4UNX - chains C and D of the 6 polymer chains in the assembly; structure by X-ray diffraction, 3.20 A resolution.

Chain C:
Molecule: H3 haemagglutinin HA1 chain
From: Influenza A virus (A/EQ/NEWMARKET/93/(H3N8))
Reference sequence: Q82847 (Q82847_9INFA); residues 7-329 here correspond to UniProt positions 22-344 (UniProt number = residue number + 15)
Amino-acid sequence (323 residues; each row starts with the number of its first residue):
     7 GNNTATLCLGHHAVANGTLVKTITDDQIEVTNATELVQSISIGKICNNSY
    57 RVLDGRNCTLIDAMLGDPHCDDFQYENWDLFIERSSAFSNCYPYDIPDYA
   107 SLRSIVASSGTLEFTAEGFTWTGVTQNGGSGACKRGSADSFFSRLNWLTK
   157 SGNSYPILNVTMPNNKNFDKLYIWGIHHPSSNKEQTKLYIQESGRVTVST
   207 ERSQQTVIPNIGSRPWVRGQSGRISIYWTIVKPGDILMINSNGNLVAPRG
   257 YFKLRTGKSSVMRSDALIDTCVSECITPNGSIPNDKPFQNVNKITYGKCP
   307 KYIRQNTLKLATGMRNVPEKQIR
Unresolved in the structure: 7, 327-329
Disulfide bonds: Cys52-Cys277, Cys64-Cys76, Cys97-Cys139, Cys281-Cys305
Small-molecule neighbours:
  - N-acetylglucosamine (NAG; 2-acetamido-2-deoxy-beta-D-glucopyranose), molecule 1: Asn38, Ala39, Thr318
  - N-acetylglucosamine (NAG), molecule 2: Arg62, Asn63, Ser92
  - N-acetyl-alpha-neuraminic acid (SIA): Tyr98, Gly135, Ser136, Gly137, Ala138, Trp153, His183, His184, Pro185, Ser186, Glu190, Leu194, Gly225, Gln226
From the paper describing this entry:
  - binding site for beta-D-galactopyranose: Gln226
  - specificity-determining residues: Trp222

Chain D:
Molecule: H3 haemagglutinin HA2 chain
From: Influenza A virus (A/EQ/NEWMARKET/93/(H3N8))
Amino-acid sequence (173 residues; numbered 1 to 173; the number before each row is that of its first residue):
     1 GIFGAIAGFIENGWEGMVDGWYGFRYQNSEGTGQAADLKSTQAAIDQING
    51 KLNRVIERTNEKFHQIEKEFSEVEGRIQDLEKYVEDTKIDLWSYNAELLV
   101 ALENQHTIDLTDAEMNKLFEKTRRQLRENAEDMGGGCFKIYHKCDNACIG
   151 SIRNGTYDHYIYRDEALNNRFQI
Unresolved in the structure: 173
Disulfide bonds: Cys144-Cys148
From the paper describing this entry:
  - post-translational modification sites: Asn154 (proposed by the authors, not directly observed)

How chain C and chain D interact:
Inter-chain disulfides: Cys14(C)-Cys137(D)
Pairs across the interface (136):
  Asn8(C) - Ser29(D)
  Asn8(C) - Lys143(D)
  Asn9(C) - Tyr141(D)
  Asn9(C) - His142(D)  hydrogen bond (backbone-backbone)
  Asn9(C) - Lys143(D)
  Asn9(C) - Glu165(D)
  Asn9(C) - Asn169(D)
  Thr10(C) - Ile140(D)
  Thr10(C) - His142(D)
  Ala11(C) - Gln27(D)
  Ala11(C) - Lys139(D)
  Ala11(C) - Ile140(D)  hydrogen bond (backbone-backbone)
  Ala11(C) - His142(D)
  Thr12(C) - Arg25(D)
  Thr12(C) - Tyr26(D)
  Thr12(C) - Gln27(D)  hydrogen bond (backbone-backbone)
  Thr12(C) - Phe138(D)
  Thr12(C) - Lys139(D)  hydrogen bond
  Leu13(C) - Phe24(D)  hydrophobic
  Leu13(C) - Arg25(D)
  Leu13(C) - Tyr26(D)  hydrophobic
  Leu13(C) - Thr122(D)
  Leu13(C) - Cys137(D)
  Leu13(C) - Phe138(D)  hydrogen bond (backbone-backbone)
  Leu13(C) - Ile149(D)  hydrophobic
  Leu13(C) - Ile152(D)  hydrophobic
  Cys14(C) - Phe24(D)
  Cys14(C) - Arg25(D)  hydrogen bond (backbone-backbone)
  Cys14(C) - Gly136(D)
  Cys14(C) - Cys137(D)  disulfide
  Leu15(C) - Ile10(D)
  Leu15(C) - Trp14(D)
  Leu15(C) - Gly23(D)
  Leu15(C) - Phe24(D)  hydrophobic
  Leu15(C) - Met115(D)  hydrophobic
  Leu15(C) - Leu118(D)
  Leu15(C) - Phe119(D)  hydrophobic
  Leu15(C) - Thr122(D)
  Leu15(C) - Gly136(D)  hydrogen bond (backbone-backbone)
  Leu15(C) - Phe138(D)  hydrophobic
  Gly16(C) - Trp14(D)
  Gly16(C) - Tyr22(D)
  Gly16(C) - Gly23(D)  hydrogen bond (backbone-backbone)
  Gly16(C) - Met115(D)
  His17(C) - Ile6(D)
  His17(C) - Ile10(D)
  His17(C) - Asn12(D)
  His17(C) - Gly13(D)
  His17(C) - Trp14(D)  hydrogen bond (backbone-backbone)
  His17(C) - Trp21(D)
  His17(C) - Met115(D)
  His18(C) - Trp14(D)
  His18(C) - Met17(D)
  His18(C) - Gly20(D)
  His18(C) - Trp21(D)  hydrogen bond (backbone-backbone)
  Ala19(C) - Trp14(D)  hydrogen bond (backbone-backbone)
  Ala19(C) - Glu15(D)
  Val26(C) - Asn104(D)
  Lys27(C) - Glu97(D)
  Lys27(C) - Val100(D)
  Lys27(C) - Ala101(D)
  Lys27(C) - Asn104(D)  hydrogen bond (backbone-side chain)
  Thr28(C) - Ala101(D)
  Thr28(C) - Asn104(D)
  Thr28(C) - Gln105(D)
  Ile29(C) - Ala101(D)
  Ile29(C) - Leu102(D)  hydrophobic
  Ile29(C) - Gln105(D)
  Thr30(C) - Gln105(D)  hydrogen bond
  Leu42(C) - Val55(D)  hydrophobic
  Leu42(C) - Val100(D)  hydrophobic
  Tyr56(C) - Glu61(D)  hydrogen bond
  Arg109(C) - Glu67(D)  salt bridge
  Ser110(C) - His64(D)  hydrogen bond
  Ala113(C) - His64(D)
  Lys264(C) - Phe63(D)
  Ser265(C) - His64(D)
  Ser266(C) - His64(D)  hydrogen bond
  Arg269(C) - Glu67(D)  salt bridge
  Arg269(C) - Glu69(D)
  Asn290(C) - Thr59(D)
  Asp291(C) - Ile56(D)
  Lys292(C) - Thr59(D)
  Pro293(C) - Val55(D)
  Phe294(C) - Ala96(D)  hydrophobic
  Lys299(C) - Lys68(D)  hydrogen bond (backbone-side chain)
  Ile300(C) - Lys68(D)
  Ile300(C) - Glu69(D)
  Thr301(C) - Gln65(D)
  Tyr302(C) - Phe63(D)
  Gly303(C) - Asn60(D)
  Gly303(C) - Glu61(D)
  Gly303(C) - Lys62(D)  hydrogen bond (backbone-backbone)
  Lys304(C) - Thr59(D)
  Lys304(C) - Asn60(D)
  Lys304(C) - Glu61(D)
  Cys305(C) - Thr59(D)
  Cys305(C) - Asn60(D)  hydrogen bond (backbone-backbone)
  Lys307(C) - Asn60(D)
  Lys307(C) - Trp92(D)
  Tyr308(C) - Ile89(D)  hydrophobic
  Ile309(C) - Trp92(D)
  Ile309(C) - Ser93(D)
  Ile309(C) - Ala96(D)  hydrophobic
  Arg310(C) - Asp86(D)  salt bridge
  Arg310(C) - Ile89(D)
  Arg310(C) - Asp90(D)  salt bridge
  Arg310(C) - Ser93(D)  hydrogen bond (backbone-side chain)
  Gln311(C) - Ser93(D)  hydrogen bond (side chain-backbone)
  Gln311(C) - Glu97(D)  hydrogen bond
  Leu314(C) - Ala96(D)  hydrophobic
  Leu314(C) - Glu97(D)
  Lys315(C) - Val100(D)
  Lys315(C) - Asn104(D)  hydrogen bond (backbone-side chain)
  Leu316(C) - Glu103(D)
  Leu316(C) - Asn104(D)
  Ala317(C) - Asn104(D)  hydrogen bond (backbone-side chain)
  Ala317(C) - Thr107(D)
  Thr318(C) - Trp21(D)
  Thr318(C) - Ile48(D)
  Thr318(C) - Leu52(D)
  Gly319(C) - Trp21(D)
  Met320(C) - Ile6(D)  hydrophobic
  Met320(C) - Trp21(D)  hydrophobic
  Met320(C) - Tyr22(D)
  Met320(C) - Thr111(D)
  Arg321(C) - Ile6(D)
  Val323(C) - Ala7(D)  hydrophobic
  Val323(C) - Asn12(D)
  Val323(C) - Gly13(D)  hydrogen bond (backbone-backbone)
  Pro324(C) - Asn12(D)
  Pro324(C) - Glu15(D)
  Glu325(C) - Asn12(D)
  Glu325(C) - Gly13(D)
  Glu325(C) - Trp14(D)
  Glu325(C) - Glu15(D)  hydrogen bond (side chain-backbone)
Other interface residues (no listed pair), chain C (62 interface residues in all): Val20, Val36, Thr40, Ser114, Val267, Asn298, Pro306, Lys326
Other interface residues (no listed pair), chain D (69 interface residues in all): Gly16, Asn28, Glu85, Leu99, Ile108, Met133, Cys144

Summary:
The interface between chain C and chain D involves 62 residues on one side and 69 on the other, with 1
disulfide bond, 26 hydrogen bonds and 4 salt bridges. Polar pairs include Arg109(C)-Glu67(D),
Arg269(C)-Glu67(D) and Arg310(C)-Asp86(D). The paper reports a binding site for beta-D-galactopyranose at
Gln226(C); the specificity determinant Trp222(C).
Chain C is H3 haemagglutinin HA1 chain and chain D is H3 haemagglutinin HA2 chain, both from Influenza A virus
(A/EQ/NEWMARKET/93/(H3N8)); the structure, Structure of the A_Equine_Newmarket_2_93 H3 haemagglutinin in
complex with 3SLN, was determined by X-ray diffraction, deposited together with 4UNW, 4UNY, 4UNZ, 4UO0, 4UO1,
4UO2 and 8 further entries.
